1Y7G - chains A and C of the 4 polymer chains in the assembly; structure by X-ray diffraction, 2.10 A resolution.

== Chain A (and C) ==
Protein: Hemoglobin alpha chain
From: Homo sapiens
Notes: chain C of this document is another copy of the same molecule, construct and numbering; everything in this record applies to it too
UniProtKB: P69905 (HBA_HUMAN); numbering as in UniProt (aligned over 1-141)
Amino-acid sequence (141 residues; numbered 1 to 141; the number before each row is that of its first residue):
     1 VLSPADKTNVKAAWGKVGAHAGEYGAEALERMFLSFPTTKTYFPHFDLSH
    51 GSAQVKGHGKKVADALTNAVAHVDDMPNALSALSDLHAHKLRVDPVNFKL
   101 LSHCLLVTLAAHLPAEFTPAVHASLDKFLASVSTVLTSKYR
Metal / ion sites: heme Fe near His87 (its only coordinating residue here)
Residues lining bound ligands: heme (HEM): Met32, Thr39, Tyr42, Phe43, His45, Phe46, His58, Lys61, Val62, Ala65, Leu66, Leu83, Leu86, His87, Leu91, Val93, Asn97, Phe98, Leu101, Val132, Ser133, Leu136
Swiss-Prot annotation at these positions:
  - site: Lys61 (Not glycated)
  - natural variant: Asp6 (A6D: In J-Toronto; this construct carries the variant), Ala13 (A13D: In J-Paris 1/J-Aljezur), Glu27 (A27E: In Shenyang; this construct carries the variant), Lys61 (K61N: In Zambia; deletion: In Clinic), Asp64 (A64D: In Pontoise; this construct carries the variant), Asp75 (D75A: In Lille; D75G: In Chapel Hill; D75N: In G-Pest), Ala111 (A111D: In Petah Tikva)

== Interface between chain A and chain C ==
Pairs across the interface (4):
  Asp126(A) - Arg141(C)  salt bridge
  Lys127(A) - Arg141(C)  hydrogen bond (side chain-backbone)
  Arg141(A) - Asp126(C)  salt bridge
  Arg141(A) - Lys127(C)  hydrogen bond (backbone-side chain)
Other interface residues (no listed pair), chain A (6 interface residues in all): Ala123, Ala130, Ser138
Other interface residues (no listed pair), chain C (6 interface residues in all): Val1, Ala123, Ala130

== Overview ==
Chain A and chain C each contribute 6 residues to their interface; the contacts include 2 hydrogen bonds and 2
salt bridges. Polar contacts include Asp126(A)-Arg141(C) and Lys127(A)-Arg141(C). Ligands of chain A: heme.
Chain A and chain C are both Hemoglobin alpha chain (Homo sapiens); the structure, T-To-T(high) quaternary
transitions in human hemoglobin: betaN102A deoxy low-salt (1 test set), was determined by X-ray diffraction
together with 1XXT, 1XY0, 1XZ5, 1XZ7, 1XZU, 1XZV and 45 further entries from the same study.
